4AK4 - chains F and G of the 8 polymer chains in the assembly; structure by X-ray diffraction, 1.65 A resolution.

Chain F:
Molecule: Agglutinin beta-4 chain
Organism: Artocarpus integer
UniProt: Q9S8T0 (LECB4_ARTIN); residue numbers follow UniProt; this construct covers 1-19
Amino-acid sequence (21 residues; row label = number of the first residue in the row):
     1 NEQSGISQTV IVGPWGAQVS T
Not modelled in the structure: 1-2, 19-21
Construct notes: expression tag (20-21)

Chain G:
Molecule: Agglutinin alpha chain
Organism: Artocarpus integer
UniProt: P18670 (LECA_ARTIN); residue numbers follow UniProt; this construct covers 1-133
Amino-acid sequence (133 residues; row label = number of the first residue in the row):
     1 GKAFDDGVFT GIREINLSYN KETAIGDFQV VYDLNGSPYV GENHKSFITG FTPVKISLDF
    61 PSEYIMEVSG YTGKVSGYVV VRSLTFKTNK KTYGPYGVTS GTPFSLPIEN GLIVGFKGSI
   121 GYWLDYFSMY LSL
Curated features (UniProtKB/Swiss-Prot):
  - region: V68 to N89 (IgA-binding)
  - glycosylation: N43 (N-linked (GlcNAc...) asparagine)
  - natural variant: K45 (K45L; K45T), M66 (M66D; M66V), K74 (N74K: this construct carries the variant)

How chain F and chain G interact:
Contacting residue pairs (23):
  Q3(F) with Y64(G); N110(G); G111(G), hydrogen bond (side chain-backbone); L112(G)
  S4(F) with P61(G), hydrogen bond (side chain-backbone); S62(G); Y64(G); L112(G)
  G5(F) with T10(G); G11(G); F60(G); P61(G), hydrogen bond (backbone-backbone); Y64(G); L112(G)
  I6(F) with T10(G); F60(G), hydrophobic; P61(G), hydrophobic; L112(G)
  S7(F) with T10(G), hydrogen bond (backbone-backbone); L112(G); S132(G); L133(G), hydrogen bond (side chain-backbone)
  Q8(F) with L133(G), hydrogen bond (backbone-backbone)
Other interface residues (no listed pair), chain G (13 interface residues in all): F9, V114

Summary:
6 residues of chain F face 13 of chain G across their interface; the contacts include 6 hydrogen bonds. Polar
contacts include Q3(F)-G111(G), S4(F)-P61(G) and S7(F)-L133(G).
Here chain F is Agglutinin beta-4 chain and chain G is Agglutinin alpha chain, both from Artocarpus integer.
Entry 4AK4 (High resolution structure of Galactose Binding lectin from Champedak (CGB)) was determined by
X-ray diffraction together with 4AKB, 4AKC and 4AKD from the same study.
